6OIK - chains R and A of the 5 polymer chains in the assembly; structure by electron microscopy, 3.60 A resolution.

== Chain R ==
Molecule: Muscarinic acetylcholine receptor M2
From: Homo sapiens
UniProt: P08172 (ACM2_HUMAN); the construct lacks a stretch of the UniProt sequence and is renumbered around it, so the offset changes along the chain: 3-218 = UniProt 3-218; 346-359 = UniProt 219-232; 360-466 = UniProt 360-466
Sequence (353 residues; row label = number of the first residue in the row; note: 127 numbers in that range are skipped by the numbering (no residue carries them; nothing is unmodelled there); numbers below 1 keep their minus sign (Asp-4 is residue -4)):
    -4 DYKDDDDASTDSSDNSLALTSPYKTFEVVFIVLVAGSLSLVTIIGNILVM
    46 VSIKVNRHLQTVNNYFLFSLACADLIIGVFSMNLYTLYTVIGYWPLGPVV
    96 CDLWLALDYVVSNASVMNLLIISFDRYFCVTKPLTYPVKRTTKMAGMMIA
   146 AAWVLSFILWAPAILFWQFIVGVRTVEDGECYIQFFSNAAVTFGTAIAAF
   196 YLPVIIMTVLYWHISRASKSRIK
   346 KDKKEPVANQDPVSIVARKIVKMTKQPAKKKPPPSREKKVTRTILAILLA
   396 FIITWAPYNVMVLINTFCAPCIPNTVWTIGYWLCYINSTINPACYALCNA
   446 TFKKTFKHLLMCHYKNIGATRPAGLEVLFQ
Disordered / not traced: -4 to 19, 346-378, 458-475
Construct notes: expression tag (-4 to 2, 467-475); engineered mutation Ala3 (Asn in P08172), Asp6 (Asn in P08172), Asp9 (Asn in P08172)
UniProt features mapped onto this chain:
  - motif (Important for signaling): Asp120 to Tyr122, Asn436 to Tyr440
  - modified residue: Ser359 (Phosphoserine), Thr446 (Phosphothreonine), Thr450 (Phosphothreonine), Thr465 (Phosphothreonine)
Disulfide bonds: Cys96-Cys176, Cys413-Cys416
Ligand contacts:
  - 2CU (3-amino-5-chloro-N-cyclopropyl-4-methyl-6-[2-(4-methylpiperazin-1-yl)-2-oxoethoxy]thieno[2,3-b]pyridine-2-carboxamide): Tyr80, Tyr83, Thr84, Tyr177, Ile178, Phe181, Asn419, Trp422, Thr423, Tyr426
  - Iperoxo (IXO; 4-(4,5-dihydro-1,2-oxazol-3-yloxy)-N,N,N-trimethylbut-2-yn-1-aminium): Tyr104, Ser107, Asn108, Val111, Trp155, Ala194, Phe195, Trp400, Tyr403, Asn404, Tyr426, Cys429, Tyr430
From the paper describing this entry:
  - mutagenesis - L129A: decreased signaling with Guanine nucleotide-binding protein G(o) subunit alpha (chain A)

== Chain A ==
Molecule: Guanine nucleotide-binding protein G(o) subunit alpha
From: Homo sapiens
UniProt: P09471 (GNAO_HUMAN); numbering as in UniProt (aligned over 1-354)
Sequence (354 residues; each row starts with the number of its first residue):
     1 MGCTLSAEDKAAVERSKMIEKNLKEDGISAAKDVKLLLLGAGESGKSTIV
    51 KQMKIIHEDGFSGEDVKQYKPVVYSNTIQSLAAIVRAMDTLGIEYGDKER
   101 KADAKMVCDVVSRMEDTEPFSAELLSAMMRLWGDSGIQECFNRSREYQLN
   151 DSAKYYLDSLDRIGAADYQPTEQDILRTRVKTTGIVETHFTFKNLHFRLF
   201 DVGGQRSERKKWIHCFEDVTAIIFCVALSGYDQVLHEDETTNRMHESLML
   251 FDSICNNKFFIDTSIILFLNKKDLFGEKIKKSPLTICFPEYTGPNTYEDA
   301 AAYIQAQFESKNRSPNKEIYCHMTCATDTNNIQVVFDAVTDIIIANNLRG
   351 CGLY
Disordered / not traced: 1-3, 56-181, 234-241
Construct notes: engineered mutation Asp9 (Glu in P09471), Lys10 (Arg in P09471), Val13 (Leu in P09471), Met18 (Ala in P09471)
UniProt features mapped onto this chain:
  - region: Lys35 to Thr48 (G1 motif), Asp174 to Thr182 (G2 motif), Phe197 to Arg206 (G3 motif), Ile266 to Asp273 (G4 motif), Thr324 to Thr329 (G5 motif)
  - binding site (GTP): Glu43, Lys46, Ser47, Thr48, Ser152, Leu176, Arg177, Thr178, Arg179, Asn270, Asp273, Cys325
  - binding site (Mg(2+)): Ser47, Thr182
  - modified residue: Arg179 (ADP-ribosylarginine), Gln205 (5-glutamyl histamine), Cys351 (ADP-ribosylcysteine)
  - lipidation: Gly2 (N-myristoyl glycine), Cys3 (S-palmitoyl cysteine), Cys351 (S-palmitoyl cysteine)
  - natural variant: Gly40 (G40R: In DEE17 and NEDIM; G40W: Found in a patient with intractable early-onset epilepsy), Ser47 (S47G: In NEDIM), Gln52 (Q52P: Found in a patient with intractable early-onset epilepsy; Q52R: In DEE17), Ile56 (I56T: In NEDIM), Asp174 (D174G: In DEE17), Thr191 to Phe197 (deletion: In DEE17), Gly203 (G203R: In DEE17), Arg209 (R209C: In DEE17 and NEDIM; R209G: In NEDIM; R209H: In NEDIM; R209L: In NEDIM), Ala227 (A227V: In NEDIM), Glu246 (E246G: In NEDIM; E246K: In NEDIM), Ile279 (I279N: In DEE17)
  - mutagenesis: Cys351 (C351A: Strong loss of binding to ADGRG3)
From the paper describing this entry:
  - conformationally variable residues (helix shift): Phe336

== How chain R and chain A interact ==
Pairs across the interface (20; chain R residue first):
  Arg121(R) with Cys351(A), hydrogen bond (side chain-backbone); Leu353(A)
  Cys124(R) with Asn347(A)
  Val125(R) with Leu348(A), hydrophobic
  Pro128(R) with Ile344(A), hydrophobic; Asn347(A)
  Ser213(R) with Leu348(A)
  Ser215(R) with Asp341(A)
  Ile217(R) with Asp341(A)
  Ser380(R) with Tyr354(A)
  Arg381(R) with Ile344(A); Leu348(A); Tyr354(A)
  Lys384(R) with Tyr354(A)
  Val385(R) with Leu348(A), hydrophobic; Leu353(A)
  Thr388(R) with Leu353(A), hydrogen bond (side chain-backbone)
  Ile389(R) with Leu353(A), hydrophobic
  Cys443(R) with Gly352(A)
  Asn444(R) with Arg349(A)
Other interface residues (no listed pair), chain R (22 interface residues in all): Asn58, Leu129, Val133, Ile209, Ala212, Lys214, Ile392
Other interface residues (no listed pair), chain A (17 interface residues in all): Lys32, Lys193, Asn194, Leu195, Tyr320, Asp337, Ile343, Ala345
The authors on this interface:
  - pairs named by the authors: Leu129(R)-Leu195(A) (hydrophobic contact)
  - hot spots on chain R (mutagenesis) - L129A: decreased binding to Guanine nucleotide-binding protein G(o) subunit alpha (chain A)

== Overview ==
Chain R and chain A form an interface of 22 and 17 residues respectively; the contacts include 2 hydrogen
bonds. Polar pairs include Arg121(R)-Cys351(A) and Thr388(R)-Leu353(A). The paper describes a hydrophobic
contact between Leu129(R) and Leu195(A). The paper reports that L129A of chain R reduces signaling with
Guanine nucleotide-binding protein G(o) subunit alpha (chain A); conformational variability at Phe336(A).
Here chain R is Muscarinic acetylcholine receptor M2 and chain A is Guanine nucleotide-binding protein G(o)
subunit alpha, both from Homo sapiens. Entry 6OIK (Muscarinic acetylcholine receptor 2-Go complex) was
determined by electron microscopy (same publication as 6OIJ).
